3CVU - chains C and A of the 3 polymer chains in the assembly; structure by X-ray diffraction, 2.00 A resolution.

[Chain C]
Molecule: 15-nt DNA strand
Sequence (15 nucleotides; numbered 1 to 15; the number before each row is that of its first residue):
     1 ACAGCGGXXG CAGGT
Modified / non-standard residues: 64T (5-hydroxy-thymidine-5'-monophosphate) at position 8; 5PY (1-(2'-deoxy-5'-O-phosphono-beta-D-erythro-pentofuranosyl)-5-methylpyrimidin-2(1h)-one) at position 9

[Chain A]
Molecule: RE11660p
From: Drosophila melanogaster
Reference sequence: Q8SXK5 (Q8SXK5_DROME); residue numbers follow UniProt; this construct covers 1-520
Amino-acid sequence (543 residues; numbered -22 to 520; the number before each row is that of its first residue; numbers below 1 keep their minus sign (Met-22 is residue -22)):
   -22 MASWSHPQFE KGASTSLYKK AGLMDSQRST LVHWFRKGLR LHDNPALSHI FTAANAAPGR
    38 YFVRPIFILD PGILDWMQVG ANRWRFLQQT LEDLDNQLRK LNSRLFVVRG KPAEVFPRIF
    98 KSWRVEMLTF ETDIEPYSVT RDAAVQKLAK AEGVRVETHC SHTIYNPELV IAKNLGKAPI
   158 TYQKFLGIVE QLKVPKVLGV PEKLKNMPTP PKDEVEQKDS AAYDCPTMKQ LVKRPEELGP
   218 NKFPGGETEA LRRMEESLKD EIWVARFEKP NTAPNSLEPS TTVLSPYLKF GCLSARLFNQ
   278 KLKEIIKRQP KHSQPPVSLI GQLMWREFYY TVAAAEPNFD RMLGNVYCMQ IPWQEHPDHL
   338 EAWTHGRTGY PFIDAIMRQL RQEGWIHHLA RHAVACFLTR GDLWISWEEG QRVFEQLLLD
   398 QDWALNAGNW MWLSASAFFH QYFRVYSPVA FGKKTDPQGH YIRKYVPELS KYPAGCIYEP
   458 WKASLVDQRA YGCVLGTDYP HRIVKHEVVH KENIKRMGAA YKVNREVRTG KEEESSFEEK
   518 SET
Disordered / not traced: -22 to 4, 506-520
Differences from the reference sequence: expression tag (-22 to 0)
Residues lining bound ligands: FAD (flavin-adenine dinucleotide): Phe244, Lys246, Thr258, Thr259, Val260, Leu261, Ser262, Leu265, Phe275, Leu296, Gln299, Leu300, Trp302, Arg303, Tyr306, Trp362, Ile363, His364, His365, Arg368, His369, Ala372, Phe391, Leu395, Asp397, Gln398, Asp399, Leu402, Asn403, Asn406, Trp407, Leu410

[Interface between chain C and chain A]
Contacting residue pairs - 27 pairs, chain C then chain A:
  DG7(C) - Gln418(A)  base contact
  64T_8(C) - Tyr159(A)  phosphate contact
  64T_8(C) - Lys246(A)  base contact
  64T_8(C) - Pro293(A)  base contact
  64T_8(C) - Val294(A)  base contact
  64T_8(C) - Gln299(A)  base contact
  64T_8(C) - Trp302(A)  base contact
  64T_8(C) - His365(A)  base contact
  64T_8(C) - His369(A)  base contact
  64T_8(C) - Trp409(A)  phosphate contact
  5PY_9(C) - Lys246(A)  base contact
  5PY_9(C) - Pro247(A)  base contact
  5PY_9(C) - His365(A)  base contact
  5PY_9(C) - Leu366(A)  base contact
  5PY_9(C) - His369(A)  base contact
  5PY_9(C) - Trp409(A)  base contact
  5PY_9(C) - Arg421(A)  salt bridge to the phosphate
  5PY_9(C) - Tyr423(A)  sugar contact
  DG10(C) - Arg421(A)  salt bridge to the phosphate
  DG10(C) - Val422(A)  sugar contact
  DG10(C) - Tyr423(A)  phosphate contact
  DC11(C) - Val422(A)  sugar contact
  DC11(C) - Tyr423(A)  phosphate contact
  DC11(C) - Ser424(A)  hydrogen bond to the phosphate
  DC11(C) - Phe428(A)  phosphate contact
  DC11(C) - Lys431(A)  salt bridge to the phosphate
  DA12(C) - Ala427(A)  phosphate contact
Interface residues without a listed pair, chain A (23 interface residues in all): Gln160, Asn406, Phe416, His417

[In short]
Chain C and chain A form an interface of 6 and 23 residues respectively, with 1 hydrogen bond and 3 salt
bridges. Polar contacts include DC11(C)-Ser424(A), 5PY_9(C)-Arg421(A) and DG10(C)-Arg421(A). Chain A binds
flavin-adenine dinucleotide.
Chain C is a 15-nt DNA strand and chain A is RE11660p (Drosophila melanogaster); the structure, Drosophila
melanogaster (6-4) photolyase bound to ds DNA with a T-T (6-4) photolesion, was determined by X-ray
diffraction (same publication as 3CVY).
